Entry 6W2D (electron microscopy, 4.00 A resolution); this record covers chains x and y of the 21 polymer chains in the assembly.

# Chain x
Protein: Capsid vertex component 2
Organism: Epstein-Barr virus (strain B95-8)
Reference sequence: P03233 (CVC2_EBVB9); residues 1-570 here = UniProt positions 1-570
Amino-acid sequence (570 residues; numbered 1 to 570; the number before each row is that of its first residue):
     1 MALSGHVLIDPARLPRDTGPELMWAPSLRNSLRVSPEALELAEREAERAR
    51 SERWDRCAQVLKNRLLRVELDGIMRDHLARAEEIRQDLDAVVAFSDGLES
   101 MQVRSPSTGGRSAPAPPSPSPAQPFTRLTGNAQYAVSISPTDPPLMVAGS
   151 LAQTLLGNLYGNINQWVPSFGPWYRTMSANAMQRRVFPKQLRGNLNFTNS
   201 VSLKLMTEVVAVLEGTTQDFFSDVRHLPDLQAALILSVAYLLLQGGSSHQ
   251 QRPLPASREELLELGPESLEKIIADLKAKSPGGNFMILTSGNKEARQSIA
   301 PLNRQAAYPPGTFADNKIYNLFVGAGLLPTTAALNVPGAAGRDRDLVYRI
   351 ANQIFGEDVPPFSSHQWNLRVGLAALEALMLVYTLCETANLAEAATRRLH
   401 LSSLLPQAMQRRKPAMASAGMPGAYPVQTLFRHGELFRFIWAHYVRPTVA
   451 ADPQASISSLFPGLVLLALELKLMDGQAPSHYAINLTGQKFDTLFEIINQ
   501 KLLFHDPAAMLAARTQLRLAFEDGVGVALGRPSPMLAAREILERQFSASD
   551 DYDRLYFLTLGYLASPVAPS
Unresolved in the structure: 1-34, 103-570

# Chain y
Protein: Large tegument protein deneddylase
Organism: Epstein-Barr virus (strain B95-8)
Notes: EC 3.4.19.12, 3.4.22.-
Reference sequence: P03186 (LTP_EBVB9); residues 1-3149 here = UniProt positions 1-3149
Amino-acid sequence (3149 residues; numbered 1 to 3149; the number before each row is that of its first residue):
     1 MSNGDWGQSQRTRGTGPVRGIRTMDVNAPGGGSGGSALRILGTASCNQAH
    51 CKFGRFAGIQCVSNCVLYLVKSFLAGRPLTSRPELDEVLDEGARLDALMR
   101 QSGILKGHEMAQLTDVPSSVVLRGGGRVHIYRSAEIFGLVLFPAQIANSA
   151 VVQSLAEVLHGSYNGVAQFILYICDIYAGAIIIETDGSFYLFDPHCQKDA
   201 APGTPAHVRVSTYAHDILQYVGAPGAQYTCVHLYFLPEAFETEDPRIFML
   251 EHYGVYDFYEANGSGFDLVGPELVSSDGEAAGTPGADSSPPVMLPFERRI
   301 IPYNLRPLPSRSFTSDSFPAARYSPAKTNSPPSSPASAAPASAAPASAAP
   351 ASAAPASAAPASAAPASAAPASAAPASSPPLFIPIPGLGHTPGVPAPSTP
   401 PRASSGAAPQTPKRKKGLGKDSPHKKPTSGRRLPLSSTTDTEDDQLPRTH
   451 VPPHRPPSAARLPPPVIPIPHQSPPASPTPHPAPVSTIAPSVTPSPRLPL
   501 QIPIPLPQAAPSNPKIPLTTPSPSPTAAAAPTTTTLSPPPTQQQPPQSAA
   551 PAPSPLLPQQQPTPSAAPAPSPLLPQQQPPPSAARAPSPLPPQQQPLPSA
   601 TPAPPPAQQLPPSATTLEPEKNHPPAADRAGTEISPSPPFGQQPSFGDDA
   651 SGGSGLVRYLSDLEEPFLSMSDSEEAESDLASDIPTTEDEDMFEDEVFSN
   701 SLESGSSAPTSPITLDTARSQYYQTTFDIETPEMDFVPLESNIARIAGHT
   751 YQEQAIVYDPASNREVPEADALSMIDYLLVTVVLEQGLIRSRDRSSVLNL
   801 LEFLKDWSGHLQVPTLDLEQLLTSELNIQNLANMLSENKGRAGEFHKHLA
   851 AKLEACLPSLATKDAVRVDAGAKMLAEIPQLAESDDGKFDLEAARRRLTD
   901 LLSGGDQEAGEGGGEPEDNSIYRGPHVDVPLVLDDESWKRLLSLAEAART
   951 AVARQQAGVDEEDVRFLALLTAIEYGAPPAASVPPFVHNVAVRSKNAALH
  1001 VRRCTADIRDKVASAASDYLSYLEDPSLPTVMDFDDLLTHLRHTCQIIAS
  1051 LPLLNIRYTSIEWDYRELLYLGTALSDMSGIPWPLERVEEDDPSIAPLPE
  1101 FETVAKKQKELETTRENEKRLRTILDDIEAMLGLAGVASAPGAPISPASP
  1151 SATPANHDNPEATPPLADTAALTIPVIEKYIANAGSIVGAAKNPTYIRLR
  1201 DTIQQIVRSKKYLMNILKSITFYTIDNYIASFEESIDHLYRDLPVLDPEV
  1251 QDGIDRILDPMVSEALHTFEMGNRLTLEPARLVALQNFATHSTLKETAAA
  1301 VNLLPGLLAVYDATITGQAPEDALRLLSGLQNQLSQTLIPGKLKKRFLSY
  1351 LQKLKNNNNDQLRQKEVQAWRLEAEGFKPATEEQLEAFLDTAPNKELKRQ
  1401 YEKKLRQLMETGRKEKEKLREQEDKERQERRAREANEAWARIRKALGARP
  1451 EPAPTSPDDWNTLLASLLPDNTDSAAAAAAAVARNTDILDSLTQILAAML
  1501 LGITRVRRERLRSLLVDDGGAAERMEAAEPGWFTDIETGPLARLDAWPAT
  1551 PAATAKEGGGGRGAEEAAGALFRARTAADAIRSALAQTRQALQSPDMKSA
  1601 VVNTDLEAPYAEYERGLAGLLEKRRAAEAALTAIVSEYVDRTLPEATNDP
  1651 GQANLPPPPTIPQATAPPRLASDSALWPKKPQLLTRRERDDLLQATGDFF
  1701 SELLTEAEAAEVRALEEQVRESQTLMAKAHEMAASTRRGFHTALEAVLSR
  1751 SRDEAPDDELRSLLPSPPKAPVQAPLEAALARAAAGNGSWPYRKSLAAAK
  1801 WIRGICEAVRGLSEGALALAGGAGAWLNLAAAADGEIHELTRLLEVEGMA
  1851 QNSMDGMEELRLALATLDPKRVAGGKETVADWKRRLSRLEAIIQEAQEES
  1901 QLQGTLQDLVTQARGHTDPRQLKIVVEAARGLALGASAGSQYALLKDKLL
  1951 RYASAKQSFLAFYETAQPTVFVKHPLTNNLPLLITISAPPTGWGNGAPTR
  2001 RAQFLAAAGPAKYAGTLWLETESPCDPLNPAYVSADTQEPLNYIPVYHNF
  2051 LEYVMPTVLENPEAFSLTPAGRPQAIGPPQDDQERRRRTLASVASARLSA
  2101 AAADSYWDTWPDVESNAGELLREYVSAPKALMEDLADNPIVAMTLLAHAS
  2151 LIASRNHPPYPAPATDREVILLEQREMMALLVGTHPAYAAAFLGAPSFYA
  2201 GLGLVSALARDGGLGDLLSDSVLTYRLVRSPASGRGGMPSTTRGSNDGED
  2251 ARRLTRHRIAGPPTGFIFFQDAWEEMDTRAALWPHPEFLGLVHNQSTARA
  2301 RACMLLLARRCFAPEALQQLWHSLRPLEGPVAFQDYLRDFVKQAYTRGEE
  2351 LPRAEGLEVPRETPSSYGTVTGRALRNLMPYGTPITGPKRGSGDTIPVSV
  2401 FEAAVAAAFLGRPLTLFVSSQYLFNLKTLGQVRVVAPLLYCDGHSEPFRS
  2451 LVETISLNFLQDLDGYSESFEPEMSIFARQAVWLRELLTEARAAKPKEAR
  2501 PPTVAILANRKNIIWKCFTYRHNLPDVQFYFNAAGASRWPTDVLNPSFYE
  2551 HEDPPLPVGYQLPPNPRNVQELFSGFPPRVGHGLVSGDGFQSADNTPASS
  2601 DRLQQLGGGETDQGEKGSTTAESEASGPPSPQSPLLEKVAPGRPRDWLSP
  2651 TSSPRDVTVTPGLAAPITLPGPRLMARPYFGAETRASESPDRSPGSSPRP
  2701 WPKDSLELLPQPAPQQPPSSPWASEQGPIVYTLSPHSTPSTASGSQKKHT
  2751 IQIPGLVPSQKPSYPPSAPYKPGQSTGGIAPTPSAASLTTFGLQPQDTQA
  2801 SSQDPPYGHSIMQREKKQQGGREEAAEIRPSATRLPTAVGLRPRAPVVAA
  2851 GAAASATPAFDPGEAPSGFPIPQAPALGSGLAAPAHTPVGALAPRPQKTQ
  2901 AQRPQDAAALPTPTIKAVGARPVPKATGALAAGARPRGQPTAAPPSAASP
  2951 PRVSLPVRSRQQQSPAIPLPPMHSGSEPGARPEVRLSQYRHAGPQTYTVR
  3001 KEAPPSAASQLPKMPKCKDSMYYPPSGSARYPAPFQALSFSQSVASPAPS
  3051 SDQTTLLWNTPSVVTQFLSIEDIIREVVTGGSTSGDLVVPSGSPSSLSTA
  3101 APEQDLRYSLTLSQASRVLSRFVSQLRRKLERSTHRLIADLERLKFLYL
Unresolved in the structure: 1-3112
Swiss-Prot annotation at these positions:
  - region: P335 to A374 (8 X 5 AA repeats of P-A-S-A-A), S554 to A584 (Interaction with inner tegument protein)
  - active site: C61, D193, H195
  - site: Q48 (Important for catalytic activity)

# Interface between chain x and chain y
Pairs across the interface (22):
  L65(x) - Y3148(y)  hydrophobic
  L66(x) - L3144(y)  hydrophobic
  E69(x) - R3143(y)  salt bridge
  E69(x) - L3144(y)
  E69(x) - Y3148(y)  hydrogen bond
  I73(x) - L3144(y)  hydrophobic
  D76(x) - R3136(y)  hydrogen bond (backbone-side chain)
  H77(x) - S3133(y)
  H77(x) - R3136(y)  hydrogen bond
  H77(x) - L3137(y)
  R80(x) - R3136(y)
  I84(x) - K3129(y)
  D87(x) - K3129(y)
  L88(x) - L3126(y)  hydrophobic
  V91(x) - F3122(y)  hydrophobic
  V91(x) - L3126(y)  hydrophobic
  F94(x) - F3122(y)  hydrophobic
  L98(x) - Q3114(y)
  L98(x) - V3118(y)  hydrophobic
  M101(x) - Q3114(y)  hydrogen bond (backbone-side chain)
  M101(x) - R3117(y)
  Q102(x) - Q3114(y)
Interface residues without a listed pair, chain x (19 interface residues in all): K62, L70, A90, S95
Interface residues without a listed pair, chain y (20 interface residues in all): A3115, L3119, Q3125, L3130, R3132, D3140, L3141, L3149

# Overview
19 residues of chain x and 20 residues of chain y are in contact, with 4 hydrogen bonds and 1 salt bridge.
Among the polar pairs are E69(x)-R3143(y), E69(x)-Y3148(y) and D76(x)-R3136(y). Curated annotation (UniProt)
lists 3 active-site residues on chain y.
Chain x is Capsid vertex component 2 and chain y is Large tegument protein deneddylase, both from Epstein-Barr
virus (strain B95-8); the structure, Structures of Capsid and Capsid-Associated Tegument Complex inside the
Epstein-Barr Virus, was determined by electron microscopy together with 6W19 and 6W2E from the same study.
